PDB entry 5Z23 | X-ray diffraction, 2.73 A resolution | chains A and J of the 10 polymer chains in the assembly

[Chain A]
Name: Histone H3.1, Histone H3-like centromeric protein A
Organism: Homo sapiens
Reference sequence: chimeric construct of P68431, P49450: residues 0-74 from P68431 (H31_HUMAN) positions 1-75 (UniProt number = residue number + 1); residues 75-114 from P49450 positions 75-114 (same numbers); residues 115-137 from P68431 (H31_HUMAN) positions 114-136 (UniProt number = residue number - 1)
Sequence (141 residues; row label = number of the first residue in the row; numbers below 1 keep their minus sign (Gly-3 is residue -3)):
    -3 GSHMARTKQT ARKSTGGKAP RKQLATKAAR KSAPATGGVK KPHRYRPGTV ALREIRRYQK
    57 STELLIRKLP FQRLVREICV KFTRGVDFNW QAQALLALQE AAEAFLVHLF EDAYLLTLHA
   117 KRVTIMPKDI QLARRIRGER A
Unresolved in the structure: -3 to 37, 137
Construct notes: expression tag (-3 to -1)
Curated features (UniProtKB/Swiss-Prot):
  - modified residue: Arg2 (Asymmetric dimethylarginine), Thr3 (Phosphothreonine), Lys4 (Allysine), Gln5 (5-glutamyl dopamine), Thr6 (Phosphothreonine), Arg8 (Citrulline), Lys9 (N6,N6,N6-trimethyllysine), Ser10 (ADP-ribosylserine), Thr11 (Phosphothreonine), Lys14 (N6-(2-hydroxyisobutyryl)lysine), Arg17 (Asymmetric dimethylarginine), Lys18 (N6-(2-hydroxyisobutyryl)lysine), Lys23 (N6-(2-hydroxyisobutyryl)lysine), Arg26 (Citrulline), Lys27 (N6,N6,N6-trimethyllysine), Ser28 (ADP-ribosylserine), Lys36 (N6,N6,N6-trimethyllysine), Lys37 (N6-methyllysine), Tyr41 (Phosphotyrosine), Lys56 (N6,N6,N6-trimethyllysine) and 4 more in UniProt
  - lipidation: Lys18 (N6-decanoyllysine)

[Chain J]
Molecule: 146-nt DNA strand
Organism: Homo sapiens
Sequence (146 nucleotides; numbered 147 to 292; the number before each row is that of its first residue):
   147 ATCAATATCC ACCTGCAGAT TCTACCAAAA GTGTATTTGG AAACTGCTCC ATCAAAAGGC
   207 ATGTTCAGCT GAATTCAGCT GAACATGCCT TTTGATGGAG CAGTTTCCAA ATACACTTTT
   267 GGTAGAATCT GCAGGTGGAT ATTGAT

[Chain A / chain J interface]
Residue-residue contacts - 27 pairs, chain A then chain J:
  His39(A) with DA151(J), phosphate contact; DT152(J), sugar contact
  Arg40(A) with DA229(J), hydrogen bond to the base; DC230(J), hydrogen bond to the sugar
  Tyr41(A) with DT152(J), sugar contact; DA153(J), sugar contact; DA229(J), sugar contact; DC230(J), hydrogen bond to the phosphate
  Arg42(A) with DA229(J), phosphate contact
  Pro43(A) with DA228(J), phosphate contact; DA229(J), sugar contact
  Gly44(A) with DA228(J), phosphate contact; DA229(J), hydrogen bond to the phosphate
  Thr45(A) with DA229(J), phosphate contact
  Val46(A) with DA229(J), hydrogen bond to the phosphate; DC230(J), phosphate contact
  Ala47(A) with DA229(J), hydrogen bond to the phosphate
  Arg49(A) with DA153(J), phosphate contact; DT154(J), salt bridge to the phosphate
  Arg63(A) with DT237(J), hydrogen bond to the phosphate; DT238(J), salt bridge to the phosphate
  Lys64(A) with DT238(J), hydrogen bond to the phosphate
  Leu65(A) with DT237(J), phosphate contact; DT238(J), hydrogen bond to the phosphate
  Pro66(A) with DT237(J), phosphate contact
  Arg69(A) with DT237(J), salt bridge to the phosphate
  Asn85(A) with DC247(J), sugar contact
Also at the interface, not in a pair above, chain A (18 interface residues in all): Lys56, Thr120
Also at the interface, not in a pair above, chain J (12 interface residues in all): DC155, DG227

[In short]
18 residues of chain A face 12 of chain J across their interface; the contacts include 9 hydrogen bonds and 3
salt bridges. Among the polar pairs are Arg40(A)-DA229(J), Arg40(A)-DC230(J) and Tyr41(A)-DC230(J).
Chain A is Histone H3.1, Histone H3-like centromeric protein A and chain J is a 146-nt DNA strand, both from
Homo sapiens; the structure, Crystal structure of the nucleosome containing a chimeric histone H3/CENP-A CATD,
was determined by X-ray diffraction, deposited together with 5ZBX.
